7LHD - chains A and M of the 182 polymer chains in the assembly; structure by electron microscopy, 4.60 A resolution (low resolution: residue-level contacts below are approximate; hydrogen-bond / salt-bridge calls are withheld).

Chain A:
Molecule: Genomic RNA
Organism: Escherichia virus Qbeta
Sequence (4217 nucleotides; row label = number of the first residue in the row):
     1 GGGGACCCCC UUUAGGGGGU CACCUCACAC AGCAGUACUU CACUGAGUAU AAGAGGACAU
    61 AUGCCUAAAU UACCGCGUGG UCUGCGUUUC GGAGCCGAUA AUGAAAUUCU UAAUGAUUUU
   121 CAGGAGCUCU GGUUUCCAGA CCUCUUUAUC GAAUCUUCCG ACACGCAUCC GUGGUACACA
   181 CUGAAGGGUC GUGUGUUGAA CGCCCACCUU GAUGAUCGUC UACCUAAUGU AGGCGGUCGC
   241 CAGGUAAGGC GCACUCCACA UCGCGUCACC GUUCCGAUUG CCUCUUCAGG CCUUCGUCCG
   301 GUAACAACCG UUCAGUAUGA UCCCGCAGCA CUAUCGUUCU UAUUGAACGC UCGUGUUGAC
   361 UGGGAUUUCG GUAAUGGCGA UAGUGCGAAC CUUGUCAUUA AUGACUUUCU GUUUCGCACC
   421 UUUGCACCUA AGGAGUUUGA UUUUUCGAAC UCCUUAGUUC CUCGUUAUAC UCAGGCCUUC
   481 UCCGCGUUUA AUGCCAAGUA UGGCACUAUG AUCGGCGAAG GGCUCGAGAC UAUAAAAUAU
   541 CUCGGGCUUU UACUGCGCAG ACUGCGUGAG GGUUACCGCG CUGUUAAGCG UGGCGAUUUA
   601 CGUGCUCUUC GUAGGGUUAU CCAGUCCUAC CAUAAUGGUA AGUGGAAACC GGCUACUGCU
   661 GGUAAUCUCU GGCUUGAAUU UCGUUAUGGC CUUAUGCCUC UCUUUUAUGA CAUCAGAGAU
   721 GUCAUGUUAG ACUGGCAGAA CCGUCAUGAU AAGAUUCAAC GCCUCCUUCG GUUUUCUGUU
   781 GGUCACGGCG AGGAUUACGU UGUCGAAUUC GACAAUCUGU ACCCUGCCGU UGCUUACUUU
   841 AAACUGAAAG GGGAGAUUAC ACUCGAACGC CGUCAUCGUC AUGGCAUAUC UUACGCUAAC
   901 CGCGAAGGAU AUGCUGUUUU CGACAACGGU UCCCUUCGGC CUGUGUCCGA UUGGAAGGAG
   961 CUUGCCACUG CAUUCAUCAA UCCGCAUGAA GUUGCUUGGG AGUUAACUCC CUACAGCUUC
  1021 GUUGUUGAUU GGUUCUUGAA UGUUGGUGAC AUACUUGCUC AACAAGGUCA GCUAUAUCAU
  1081 AAUAUCGAUA UUGUAGACGG CUUUGACAGA CGUGACAUCC GGCUCAAAUC UUUCACCAUA
  1141 AAAGGUGAAC GAAAUGGGCG GCCUGUUAAC GUUUCUGCUA GCCUGUCUGC UGUCGAUUUA
  1201 UUUUACAGCC GACUCCAUAC GAGCAAUCUU CCGUUCGCUA CACUAGAUCU UGAUACCACC
  1261 UUUAGUUCGU UUAAACACGU UCUUGAUAGU AUCUUUUUAU UAACCCAACG CGUAAAGCGU
  1321 UGAAACUUUG GGUCAAUUUG AUCAUGGCAA AAUUAGAGAC UGUUACUUUA GGUAACAUCG
  1381 GGAAAGAUGG AAAACAAACU CUGGUCCUCA AUCCGCGUGG GGUAAAUCCC ACUAACGGCG
  1441 UUGCCUCGCU UUCACAAGCG GGUGCAGUUC CUGCGCUGGA GAAGCGUGUU ACCGUUUCGG
  1501 UAUCUCAGCC UUCUCGCAAU CGUAAGAACU ACAAGGUCCA GGUUAAGAUC CAGAACCCGA
  1561 CCGCUUGCAC UGCAAACGGU UCUUGUGACC CAUCCGUUAC UCGCCAGGCA UAUGCUGACG
  1621 UGACCUUUUC GUUCACGCAG UAUAGUACCG AUGAGGAACG AGCUUUUGUU CGUACAGAGC
  1681 UUGCUGCUCU GCUCGCUAGU CCUCUGCUGA UCGAUGCUAU UGAUCAGCUG AACCCAGCGU
  1741 AUUGAACACU GCUCAUUGCC GGUGGUGGCU CAGGGUCAAA ACCCGAUCCG GUUAUUCCGG
  1801 AUCCACCGAU UGAUCCGCCG CCAGGGACAG GUAAGUAUAC CUGUCCCUUC GCAAUUUGGU
  1861 CCCUAGAGGA GGUUUACGAG CCUCCUACUA AGAACCGACC GUGGCCUAUC UAUAAUGCUG
  1921 UUGAACUCCA GCCUCGCGAA UUUGAUGUUG CCCUCAAAGA UCUUUUGGGC AAUACAAAGU
  1981 GGCGUGAUUG GGAUUCUCGG CUUAGUUAUA CCACGUUCCG CGGUUGCCGU GGCAAUGGUU
  2041 AUAUUGACCU UGAUGCGACU UAUCUUGCUA CUGAUCAGGC UAUGCGUGAU CAGAAGUAUG
  2101 AUAUUCGCGA GGGCAAGAAA CCUGGUGCUU UCGGUAACAU UGAGCGAUUC AUUUAUCUUA
  2161 AGUCGAUAAA UGCUUAUUGC UCUCUUAGCG AUAUUGCGGC CUAUCACGCC GAUGGCGUGA
  2221 UAGUUGGCUU UUGGCGCGAU CCAUCCAGCG GUGGUGCCAU ACCGUUUGAC UUCACUAAGU
  2281 UUGAUAAGAC UAAAUGUCCU AUUCAAGCCG UGAUAGUCGU UCCUCGUGCU UAGUAACUAA
  2341 GGAUGAAAUG CAUGUCUAAG ACAGCAUCUU CGCGUAACUC UCUCAGCGCA CAAUUGCGCC
  2401 GAGCCGCGAA CACAAGAAUU GAGGUUGAAG GUAACCUCGC ACUUUCCAUU GCCAACGAUU
  2461 UACUGUUGGC CUAUGGUCAG UCGCCAUUUA ACUCUGAGGC UGAGUGUAUU UCAUUCAGCC
  2521 CGAGAUUCGA CGGGACCCCG GAUGACUUUA GGAUAAAUUA UCUUAAAGCC GAGAUCAUGU
  2581 CGAAGUAUGA CGACUUCAGC CUAGGUAUUG AUACCGAAGC UGUUGCCUGG GAGAAGUUCC
  2641 UGGCAGCAGA GGCUGAAUGU GCUUUAACGA ACGCUCGUCU CUAUAGGCCU GACUACAGUG
  2701 AGGAUUUCAA UUUCUCACUG GGCGAGUCAU GUAUACACAU GGCUCGUAGA AAAAUAGCCA
  2761 AGCUAAUAGG AGAUGUUCCG UCCGUUGAGG GUAUGUUGCG UCACUGCCGA UUUUCUGGCG
  2821 GUGCUACAAC AACGAAUAAC CGUUCGUACG GUCAUCCGUC CUUCAAGUUU GCGCUUCCGC
  2881 AAGCGUGUAC GCCUCGGGCU UUGAAGUAUG UUUUAGCUCU CAGAGCUUCU ACACAUUUCG
  2941 AUAUCAGAAU UUCUGAUAUU AGCCCUUUUA AUAAAGCAGU UACUGUACCU AAGAACAGUA
  3001 AGACAGAUCG UUGUAUUGCU AUCGAACCUG GUUGGAAUAU GUUUUUCCAA CUGGGUAUCG
  3061 GUGGCAUUCU ACGCGAUCGG UUGCGUUGCU GGGGUAUCGA UCUGAAUGAU CAGACGAUAA
  3121 AUCAGCGCCG CGCUCACGAA GGCUCCGUUA CUAAUAACUU AGCAACGGUU GAUCUCUCAG
  3181 CGGCAAGCGA UUCUAUAUCU CUUGCCCUCU GUGAGCUCUU AUUGCCCCCA GGCUGGUUUG
  3241 AGGUUCUUAU GGACCUCAGA UCACCUAAGG GGCGAUUGCC UGACGGUAGU GUUGUUACCU
  3301 ACGAGAAGAU UUCUUCUAUG GGUAACGGUU ACACAUUCGA GCUCGAGUCG CUUAUUUUUG
  3361 CUUCUCUCGC UCGUUCCGUU UGUGAGAUAC UGGACUUAGA CUCGUCUGAG GUCACUGUUU
  3421 ACGGAGACGA UAUUAUUUUA CCGUCCUGUG CAGUCCCUGC CCUCCGGGAA GUUUUUAAGU
  3481 AUGUUGGUUU UACGACCAAU ACUAAAAAGA CUUUUUCCGA GGGGCCGUUC AGAGAGUCGU
  3541 GCGGCAAGCA CUACUAUUCU GGCGUAGAUG UUACUCCCUU UUACAUACGU CACCGUAUAG
  3601 UGAGUCCUGC CGAUUUAAUA CUGGUUUUGA AUAACCUAUA UCGGUGGGCC ACAAUUGACG
  3661 GCGUAUGGGA UCCUAGGGCC CAUUCUGUGU ACCUCAAGUA UCGUAAGUUG CUGCCUAAAC
  3721 AGCUGCAACG UAAUACUAUA CCUGAUGGUU ACGGUGAUGG UGCCCUCGUC GGAUCGGUCC
  3781 UAAUCAAUCC UUUCGCGAAA AACCGCGGGU GGAUCCGGUA CGUACCGGUG AUUACGGACC
  3841 AUACAAGGGA CCGAGAGCGC GCUGAGUUGG GGUCGUAUCU CUACGACCUC UUCUCGCGUU
  3901 GUCUCUCGGA AAGUAACGAU GGGUUGCCUC UUAGGGGUCC AUCGGGUUGC GAUUCUGCGG
  3961 AUCUAUUUGC CAUCGAUCAG CUUAUCUGUA GGAGUAAUCC UACGAAGAUA AGCAGGUCUA
  4021 CCGGCAAAUU CGAUAUACAG UAUAUCGCGU GCAGUAGCCG UGUUCUGGCA CCCUACGGGG
  4081 UCUUCCAGGG CACGAAGGUU GCGUCUCUAC ACGAGGCGUA ACCUGGGAGG GCGCCAAUAU
  4141 GGCGCCUAAU UGUGAAUAAA UUAUCACAAU UACUCUUACG AGUGAGAGGG GGAUCUGCUU
  4201 UGCCCUCUCU CCUCCCA
Reported in the primary citation:
  - contacts within the chain: G2749-U2811

Chain M:
Protein: Maturation protein A2
Organism: Escherichia phage Qbeta
Reference sequence: Q8LTE2 (MATA2_BPQBE); residues 0-419 here correspond to UniProt positions 1-420 (UniProt number = residue number + 1)
Sequence (420 residues; row label = number of the first residue in the row; numbering starts at 0):
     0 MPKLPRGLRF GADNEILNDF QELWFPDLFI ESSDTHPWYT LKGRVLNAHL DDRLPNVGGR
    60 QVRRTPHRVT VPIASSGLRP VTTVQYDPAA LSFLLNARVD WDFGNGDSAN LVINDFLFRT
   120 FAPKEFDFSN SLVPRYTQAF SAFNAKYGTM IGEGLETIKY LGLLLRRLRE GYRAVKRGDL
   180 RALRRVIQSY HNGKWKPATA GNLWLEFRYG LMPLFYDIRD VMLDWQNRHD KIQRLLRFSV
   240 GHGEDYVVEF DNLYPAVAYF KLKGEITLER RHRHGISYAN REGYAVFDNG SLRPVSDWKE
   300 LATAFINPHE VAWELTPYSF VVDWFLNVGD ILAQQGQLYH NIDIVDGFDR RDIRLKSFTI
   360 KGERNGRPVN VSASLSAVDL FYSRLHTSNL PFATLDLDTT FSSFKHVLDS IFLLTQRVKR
Unresolved in the structure: 0
Curated features (UniProtKB/Swiss-Prot):
  - region (RNA-binding): Ile157 to Lys175, Gln225 to Leu235, Pro293 to Trp297

Chain A / chain M interface:
Contacting residue pairs (69; chain A residue first):
  A2402(A) - Lys158(M)
  A2402(A) - His405(M)
  G2403(A) - Lys158(M)
  C2404(A) - Arg165(M)
  G2406(A) - Arg416(M)
  C2407(A) - Arg172(M)
  C2407(A) - Arg176(M)
  C2407(A) - Arg416(M)
  G2408(A) - Lys175(M)
  G2408(A) - Arg176(M)
  G2416(A) - Arg180(M)
  G2416(A) - Ala181(M)
  A2417(A) - Arg180(M)
  A2417(A) - Arg184(M)
  A2417(A) - Gln187(M)
  A2418(A) - Arg180(M)
  A2418(A) - Arg183(M)
  U2419(A) - Arg180(M)
  U2968(A) - Lys195(M)
  U4061(A) - Asn191(M)
  U4061(A) - Gly192(M)
  U4061(A) - Lys193(M)
  U4083(A) - Arg184(M)
  U4084(A) - Arg184(M)
  G4188(A) - Lys230(M)
  G4191(A) - Lys298(M)
  G4192(A) - Val294(M)
  G4192(A) - Ser295(M)
  U4194(A) - Val70(M)
  U4194(A) - Pro71(M)
  U4194(A) - Gly76(M)
  U4194(A) - Arg78(M)
  U4194(A) - Asn288(M)
  C4195(A) - Asn288(M)
  C4195(A) - Gly289(M)
  U4196(A) - Leu3(M)
  U4196(A) - Pro4(M)
  U4196(A) - Ile15(M)
  G4197(A) - Val68(M)
  G4197(A) - Thr69(M)
  G4197(A) - Arg78(M)
  C4198(A) - His66(M)
  C4198(A) - Arg67(M)
  C4198(A) - Thr81(M)
  U4199(A) - His66(M)
  U4199(A) - Arg67(M)
  U4199(A) - Thr81(M)
  U4199(A) - Val83(M)
  U4199(A) - Arg383(M)
  U4200(A) - Tyr85(M)
  U4200(A) - Arg353(M)
  U4200(A) - Val377(M)
  U4200(A) - Asp378(M)
  U4200(A) - Leu379(M)
  U4200(A) - Tyr381(M)
  U4201(A) - Arg353(M)
  U4201(A) - Tyr381(M)
  G4202(A) - Val80(M)
  G4202(A) - Thr81(M)
  G4202(A) - Phe347(M)
  G4202(A) - Arg349(M)
  G4202(A) - Tyr381(M)
  G4202(A) - Arg383(M)
  C4203(A) - Thr69(M)
  C4203(A) - Pro79(M)
  C4203(A) - Thr81(M)
  C4203(A) - Arg236(M)
  C4203(A) - Phe347(M)
  C4204(A) - Arg236(M)
Also at the interface, not in a pair above, chain A (32 interface residues in all): A2409, G2421, G4060, A4193
Also at the interface, not in a pair above, chain M (58 interface residues in all): Arg63, Ser75, Asp178, Pro196, Ala197, Gln225, Asp229, Arg233, Ser238, Leu291, Pro293

Overview:
32 residues of chain A face 58 of chain M across their interface. The paper reports contacts within the chain
involving G2749(A) and U2811(A).
Chain A is Genomic RNA (Escherichia virus Qbeta) and chain M is Maturation protein A2 (Escherichia phage
Qbeta); the structure, The complete model of phage Qbeta virion, was determined by electron microscopy,
deposited together with 7LGE, 7LGF, 7LGG and 7LGH.
